PDB entry 4PNA | X-ray diffraction, 2.10 A resolution | chains B and G of the 7 polymer chains in the assembly

== Chain B (and G) ==
Protein: CC-Hept
Notes: chain G of this document is another copy of the same molecule, construct and numbering; everything in this record applies to it too
Sequence (31 residues; numbered 1 to 31; the number before each row is that of its first residue):
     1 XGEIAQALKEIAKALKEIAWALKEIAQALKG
Modified / non-standard residues: ACE (acetyl group) at position 1

== Interface between chain B and chain G ==
Residue-residue contacts - 36 pairs, chain B then chain G:
  ACE_1(B) - Glu3(G)
  Gly2(B) - Glu3(G)  hydrogen bond (backbone-side chain)
  Ala5(B) - Glu3(G)
  Ala5(B) - Ala7(G)
  Leu8(B) - Ile4(G)  hydrophobic
  Leu8(B) - Ala7(G)  hydrophobic
  Leu8(B) - Leu8(G)  hydrophobic
  Leu8(B) - Ile11(G)
  Ile11(B) - Ile11(G)  hydrophobic
  Ala12(B) - Glu10(G)
  Ala12(B) - Ile11(G)
  Ala12(B) - Ala14(G)
  Leu15(B) - Ile11(G)  hydrophobic
  Leu15(B) - Ala14(G)  hydrophobic
  Leu15(B) - Leu15(G)  hydrophobic
  Leu15(B) - Ile18(G)
  Lys16(B) - Ala14(G)
  Lys16(B) - Glu17(G)
  Ile18(B) - Ile18(G)  hydrophobic
  Ala19(B) - Glu17(G)
  Ala19(B) - Ile18(G)  hydrophobic
  Ala19(B) - Ala21(G)
  Leu22(B) - Ile18(G)  hydrophobic
  Leu22(B) - Ala21(G)  hydrophobic
  Leu22(B) - Leu22(G)  hydrophobic
  Leu22(B) - Ile25(G)
  Lys23(B) - Ala21(G)
  Lys23(B) - Glu24(G)  salt bridge
  Ile25(B) - Ile25(G)  hydrophobic
  Ala26(B) - Glu24(G)
  Ala26(B) - Ile25(G)  hydrophobic
  Ala26(B) - Ala28(G)
  Leu29(B) - Ile25(G)  hydrophobic
  Leu29(B) - Ala28(G)  hydrophobic
  Leu29(B) - Leu29(G)  hydrophobic
  Lys30(B) - Ala28(G)
Other interface residues (no listed pair), chain B (18 interface residues in all): Ile4, Lys9

== In short ==
The interface between chain B and chain G involves 18 residues on one side and 16 on the other, with 1
hydrogen bond and 1 salt bridge. Among the polar pairs are Lys23(B)-Glu24(G) and Gly2(B)-Glu3(G).
Both chains are CC-Hept. Entry 4PNA (A de novo designed heptameric coiled coil CC-Hept) was determined by
X-ray diffraction together with 4PN8, 4PN9, 4PNB and 4PND from the same study.
